PDB entry 8Q04 | electron microscopy, 2.39 A resolution | chains A and H of the 16 polymer chains in the assembly

Chain A (and H):
Name: Ribulose bisphosphate carboxylase large chain
From: Chlorella sorokiniana
Notes: EC 4.1.1.39; chain H of this document is another copy of the same molecule, construct and numbering; everything in this record applies to it too
UniProt: W8SUA8 (W8SUA8_CHLSO); residues 1-475 here = UniProt positions 1-475
Chain sequence (475 residues; each row starts with the number of its first residue):
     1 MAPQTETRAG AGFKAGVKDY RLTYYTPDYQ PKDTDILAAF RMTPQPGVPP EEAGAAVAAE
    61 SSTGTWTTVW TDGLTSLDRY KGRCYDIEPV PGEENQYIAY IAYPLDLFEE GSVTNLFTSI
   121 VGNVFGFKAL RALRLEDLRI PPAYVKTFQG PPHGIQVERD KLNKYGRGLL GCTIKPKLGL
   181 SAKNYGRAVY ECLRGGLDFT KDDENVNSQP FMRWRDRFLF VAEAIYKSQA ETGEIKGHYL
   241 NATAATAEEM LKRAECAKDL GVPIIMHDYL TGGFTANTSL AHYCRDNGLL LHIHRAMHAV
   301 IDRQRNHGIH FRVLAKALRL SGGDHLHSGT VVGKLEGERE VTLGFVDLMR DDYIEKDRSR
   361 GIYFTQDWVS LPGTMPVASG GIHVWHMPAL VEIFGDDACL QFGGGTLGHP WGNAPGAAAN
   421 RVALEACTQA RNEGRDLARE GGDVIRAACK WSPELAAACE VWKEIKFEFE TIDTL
Not modelled in the structure: 1-21, 60-78, 461-475

How chain A and chain H interact:
Residue-residue contacts (126; chain A residue first):
  Tyr80(A) - Phe211(H)  hydrophobic
  Asp106(A) - Gln209(H)
  Asp106(A) - Pro210(H)
  Asp106(A) - Phe211(H)
  Leu107(A) - Leu178(H)  hydrophobic
  Leu107(A) - Gln209(H)  hydrogen bond (backbone-side chain)
  Phe108(A) - Gln209(H)
  Glu109(A) - Asn207(H)
  Glu109(A) - Ser208(H)  hydrogen bond (side chain-backbone)
  Glu109(A) - Ala244(H)
  Glu109(A) - Ala245(H)  hydrogen bond (side chain-backbone)
  Glu109(A) - Arg253(H)  salt bridge
  Glu110(A) - Arg213(H)  salt bridge
  Gly111(A) - Ala245(H)
  Ser112(A) - Ala245(H)
  Thr114(A) - Thr243(H)
  Thr114(A) - Ala244(H)
  Thr114(A) - Thr271(H)
  Thr114(A) - Gly272(H)
  Asn115(A) - Asn205(H)
  Asn115(A) - Asn207(H)
  Asn115(A) - Gln209(H)  hydrogen bond
  Phe117(A) - Met297(H)  hydrophobic
  Thr118(A) - Glu204(H)
  Thr118(A) - Asp268(H)
  Thr118(A) - Thr271(H)  hydrogen bond
  Ser119(A) - Asn205(H)
  Val121(A) - Met297(H)
  Val121(A) - Val300(H)
  Gly122(A) - Ala296(H)
  Gly122(A) - Met297(H)  hydrogen bond (backbone-backbone)
  Asn123(A) - Glu204(H)
  Phe125(A) - Ala299(H)
  Phe125(A) - Val300(H)  hydrophobic
  Phe125(A) - Arg303(H)  hydrogen bond (backbone-side chain)
  Gly126(A) - Ala299(H)
  Gly126(A) - Arg303(H)
  Phe127(A) - Arg303(H)  hydrogen bond (backbone-side chain)
  Lys128(A) - Arg303(H)
  Leu130(A) - Arg303(H)  hydrogen bond (backbone-side chain)
  Leu178(A) - Leu107(H)  hydrophobic
  Glu204(A) - Thr118(H)
  Glu204(A) - Asn123(H)
  Asn205(A) - Asn115(H)
  Asn205(A) - Ser119(H)
  Asn207(A) - Glu109(H)
  Asn207(A) - Asn115(H)
  Ser208(A) - Glu109(H)  hydrogen bond (backbone-side chain)
  Gln209(A) - Asp106(H)
  Gln209(A) - Leu107(H)  hydrogen bond (side chain-backbone)
  Gln209(A) - Phe108(H)
  Gln209(A) - Asn115(H)  hydrogen bond
  Pro210(A) - Asp106(H)
  Phe211(A) - Tyr80(H)  hydrophobic
  Phe211(A) - Asp106(H)
  Arg213(A) - Glu110(H)  salt bridge
  Thr243(A) - Thr114(H)
  Ala244(A) - Glu109(H)
  Ala244(A) - Thr114(H)
  Ala244(A) - Thr275(H)  hydrogen bond (backbone-side chain)
  Ala245(A) - Glu109(H)  hydrogen bond (backbone-side chain)
  Ala245(A) - Gly111(H)
  Ala245(A) - Ser112(H)
  Ala245(A) - Thr275(H)
  Ala245(A) - Thr278(H)
  Thr246(A) - Thr275(H)
  Thr246(A) - Thr278(H)
  Thr246(A) - Ser279(H)
  Thr246(A) - His282(H)
  Ala247(A) - Ala247(H)  hydrophobic
  Ala247(A) - Thr275(H)
  Ala247(A) - Ser279(H)  hydrogen bond (backbone-side chain)
  Glu248(A) - Leu251(H)
  Glu248(A) - Ser279(H)  hydrogen bond
  Leu251(A) - Glu248(H)
  Arg253(A) - Glu109(H)  salt bridge
  Asp268(A) - Thr118(H)
  Thr271(A) - Thr114(H)
  Thr271(A) - Thr118(H)  hydrogen bond
  Thr271(A) - Phe274(H)
  Gly272(A) - Thr114(H)
  Gly272(A) - Gly273(H)
  Gly272(A) - Phe274(H)
  Gly272(A) - Thr275(H)  hydrogen bond (backbone-backbone)
  Gly273(A) - Gly272(H)
  Gly273(A) - Gly273(H)
  Phe274(A) - Thr271(H)
  Phe274(A) - Gly272(H)
  Thr275(A) - Ala244(H)  hydrogen bond (side chain-backbone)
  Thr275(A) - Ala245(H)
  Thr275(A) - Thr246(H)
  Thr275(A) - Ala247(H)
  Thr275(A) - Gly272(H)  hydrogen bond (backbone-backbone)
  Thr275(A) - Ala276(H)
  Ala276(A) - Thr275(H)
  Thr278(A) - Ala245(H)
  Thr278(A) - Thr246(H)
  Ser279(A) - Thr246(H)
  Ser279(A) - Ala247(H)  hydrogen bond (side chain-backbone)
  Ser279(A) - Glu248(H)  hydrogen bond
  His282(A) - Thr246(H)
  Ala296(A) - Gly122(H)
  Met297(A) - Phe117(H)  hydrophobic
  Met297(A) - Val121(H)
  Met297(A) - Gly122(H)  hydrogen bond (backbone-backbone)
  Met297(A) - Ile309(H)  hydrophobic
  Ala299(A) - Phe125(H)
  Ala299(A) - Gly126(H)
  Ala299(A) - His307(H)
  Val300(A) - Val121(H)
  Val300(A) - Phe125(H)  hydrophobic
  Val300(A) - Ile301(H)  hydrophobic
  Val300(A) - Ile309(H)  hydrophobic
  Ile301(A) - Val300(H)  hydrophobic
  Arg303(A) - Phe125(H)  hydrogen bond (side chain-backbone)
  Arg303(A) - Gly126(H)
  Arg303(A) - Phe127(H)  hydrogen bond (side chain-backbone)
  Arg303(A) - Lys128(H)
  Arg303(A) - Leu130(H)  hydrogen bond (side chain-backbone)
  Arg303(A) - His307(H)
  Gln304(A) - His307(H)  hydrogen bond
  His307(A) - Ala299(H)
  His307(A) - Arg303(H)
  His307(A) - Gln304(H)  hydrogen bond
  Ile309(A) - Met297(H)  hydrophobic
  Ile309(A) - Val300(H)  hydrophobic
Interface residues without a listed pair, chain A (62 interface residues in all): Arg79, Arg131, Gly179, His298, Gly308
Interface residues without a listed pair, chain H (62 interface residues in all): Arg79, Arg131, Gly179, His298, Gly308

In short:
The chain A/chain H interface involves 62 residues from each chain; the contacts include 28 hydrogen bonds and
4 salt bridges. Among the polar pairs are Glu109(A)-Arg253(H), Glu110(A)-Arg213(H) and Leu107(A)-Gln209(H).
Chain A and chain H are both Ribulose bisphosphate carboxylase large chain (Chlorella sorokiniana); the
structure, Chlorella sorokiniana Rubisco: D4 symmetry imposed, was determined by electron microscopy,
deposited together with 8Q05.
